Entry 8QTI (electron microscopy, 3.09 A resolution); this record covers chains O and D of the 9 polymer chains in the assembly.

# Chain O
Molecule: DNA 50-mer non-template strand
Sequence (50 nucleotides; each row starts with the number of its first residue):
     1 GCTTGACAAA AGTGTTAAAT TGTGCTATAC TGGGAGCCGT CACGGATGCG

# Chain D
Name: DNA-directed RNA polymerase subunit beta'
Organism: Mycolicibacterium smegmatis MC2 155
Reference sequence: A0QS66 (RPOC_MYCS2); residue numbers follow UniProt; this construct covers 1-1317
Chain sequence (1317 residues; row label = number of the first residue in the row):
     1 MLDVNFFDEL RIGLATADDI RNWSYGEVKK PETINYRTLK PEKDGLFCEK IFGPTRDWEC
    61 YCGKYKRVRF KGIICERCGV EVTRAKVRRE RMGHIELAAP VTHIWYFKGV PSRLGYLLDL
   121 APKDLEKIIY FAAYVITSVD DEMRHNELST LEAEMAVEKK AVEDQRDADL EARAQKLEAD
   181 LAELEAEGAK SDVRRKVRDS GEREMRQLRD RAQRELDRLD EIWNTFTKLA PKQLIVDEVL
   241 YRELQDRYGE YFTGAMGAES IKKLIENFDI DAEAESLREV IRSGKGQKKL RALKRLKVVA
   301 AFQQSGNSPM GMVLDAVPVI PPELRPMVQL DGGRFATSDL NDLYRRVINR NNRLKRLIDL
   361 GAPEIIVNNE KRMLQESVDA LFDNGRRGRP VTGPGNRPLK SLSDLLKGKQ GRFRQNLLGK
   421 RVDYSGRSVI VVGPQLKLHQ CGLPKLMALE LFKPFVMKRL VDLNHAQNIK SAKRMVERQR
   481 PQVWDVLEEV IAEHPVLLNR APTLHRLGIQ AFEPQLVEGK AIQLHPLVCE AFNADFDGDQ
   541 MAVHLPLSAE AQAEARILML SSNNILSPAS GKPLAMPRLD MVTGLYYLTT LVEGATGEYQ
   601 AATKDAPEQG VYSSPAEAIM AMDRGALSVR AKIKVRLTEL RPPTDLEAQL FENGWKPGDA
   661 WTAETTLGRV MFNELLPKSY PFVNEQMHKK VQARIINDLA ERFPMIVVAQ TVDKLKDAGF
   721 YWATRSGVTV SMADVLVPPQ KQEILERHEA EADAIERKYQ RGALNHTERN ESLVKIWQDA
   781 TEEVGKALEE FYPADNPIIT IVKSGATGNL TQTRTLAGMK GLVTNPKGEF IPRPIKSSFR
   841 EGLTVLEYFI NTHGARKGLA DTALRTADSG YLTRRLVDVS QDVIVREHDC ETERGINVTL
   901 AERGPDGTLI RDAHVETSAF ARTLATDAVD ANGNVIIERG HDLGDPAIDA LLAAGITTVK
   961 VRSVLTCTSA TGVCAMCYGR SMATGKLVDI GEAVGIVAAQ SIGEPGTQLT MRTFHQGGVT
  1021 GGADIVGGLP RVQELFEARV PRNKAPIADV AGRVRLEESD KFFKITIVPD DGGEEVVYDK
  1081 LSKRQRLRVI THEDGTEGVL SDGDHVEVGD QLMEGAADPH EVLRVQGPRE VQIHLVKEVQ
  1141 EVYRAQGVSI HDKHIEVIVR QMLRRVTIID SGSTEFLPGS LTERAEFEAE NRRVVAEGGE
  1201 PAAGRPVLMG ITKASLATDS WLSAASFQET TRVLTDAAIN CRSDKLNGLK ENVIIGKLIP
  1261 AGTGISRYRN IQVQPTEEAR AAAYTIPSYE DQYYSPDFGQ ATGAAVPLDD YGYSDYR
Unresolved in the structure: 1-5, 1012-1025, 1284-1317
Curated features (UniProtKB/Swiss-Prot):
  - binding site (Zn(2+)): Cys60, Cys62, Cys75, Cys78, Cys890, Cys967, Cys974, Cys977
  - binding site (Mg(2+)): Asp535, Asp537, Asp539
Metal / ion sites: Zn2+ site 1: Cys60, Cys62, Cys75, Cys78; Mg2+: Asp535, Asp537, Asp539; Zn2+ site 2: Cys890, Cys967, Cys974, Cys977

# How chain O and chain D interact
Pairs across the interface (12; chain O residue first):
  DT20(O) - Tyr36(D)  phosphate contact
  DT21(O) - Tyr36(D)  hydrogen bond to the phosphate
  DA42(O) - Arg1042(D)  phosphate contact
  DC43(O) - Arg1039(D)  sugar contact
  DC43(O) - Arg1042(D)  salt bridge to the phosphate
  DG44(O) - Arg1039(D)  salt bridge to the phosphate
  DA46(O) - Tyr116(D)  sugar contact
  DA46(O) - Lys294(D)  salt bridge to the phosphate
  DT47(O) - Tyr116(D)  phosphate contact
  DT47(O) - Pro122(D)  phosphate contact
  DG48(O) - Pro122(D)  phosphate contact
  DG48(O) - Lys123(D)  hydrogen bond to the phosphate
Interface residues without a listed pair, chain O (9 interface residues in all): DC49
Interface residues without a listed pair, chain D (14 interface residues in all): Arg37, Val110, Pro111, Ser112, Ala121, Arg291, Glu1034

# In short
9 residues of chain O face 14 of chain D across their interface, with 2 hydrogen bonds and 3 salt bridges.
Among the polar pairs are DT21(O)-Tyr36(D), DG48(O)-Lys123(D) and DC43(O)-Arg1042(D). From UniProt: 8
Zn2+-binding residues and 3 Mg2+-binding residues on chain D.
Chain O is DNA 50-mer non-template strand and chain D is DNA-directed RNA polymerase subunit beta'
(Mycolicibacterium smegmatis MC2 155); the structure, Mycobacterium smegnatis RNAP open promoter complex with
SigmaA and RbpA, was determined by electron microscopy (same publication as 8Q3I, 8QN8, 8QU6, 8R2M, 8R3M, 8R6P
and 8R6R).
